Entry 6M0S (electron microscopy, 3.60 A resolution); this record covers chains A and O of the 15 polymer chains in the assembly.

# Chain A
Molecule: V-type proton ATPase subunit a, vacuolar isoform
Organism: Saccharomyces cerevisiae (strain ATCC 204508 / S288c)
UniProtKB: P32563 (VPH1_YEAST); residues 3-827 here = UniProt positions 3-827
Amino-acid sequence (825 residues; row label = number of the first residue in the row):
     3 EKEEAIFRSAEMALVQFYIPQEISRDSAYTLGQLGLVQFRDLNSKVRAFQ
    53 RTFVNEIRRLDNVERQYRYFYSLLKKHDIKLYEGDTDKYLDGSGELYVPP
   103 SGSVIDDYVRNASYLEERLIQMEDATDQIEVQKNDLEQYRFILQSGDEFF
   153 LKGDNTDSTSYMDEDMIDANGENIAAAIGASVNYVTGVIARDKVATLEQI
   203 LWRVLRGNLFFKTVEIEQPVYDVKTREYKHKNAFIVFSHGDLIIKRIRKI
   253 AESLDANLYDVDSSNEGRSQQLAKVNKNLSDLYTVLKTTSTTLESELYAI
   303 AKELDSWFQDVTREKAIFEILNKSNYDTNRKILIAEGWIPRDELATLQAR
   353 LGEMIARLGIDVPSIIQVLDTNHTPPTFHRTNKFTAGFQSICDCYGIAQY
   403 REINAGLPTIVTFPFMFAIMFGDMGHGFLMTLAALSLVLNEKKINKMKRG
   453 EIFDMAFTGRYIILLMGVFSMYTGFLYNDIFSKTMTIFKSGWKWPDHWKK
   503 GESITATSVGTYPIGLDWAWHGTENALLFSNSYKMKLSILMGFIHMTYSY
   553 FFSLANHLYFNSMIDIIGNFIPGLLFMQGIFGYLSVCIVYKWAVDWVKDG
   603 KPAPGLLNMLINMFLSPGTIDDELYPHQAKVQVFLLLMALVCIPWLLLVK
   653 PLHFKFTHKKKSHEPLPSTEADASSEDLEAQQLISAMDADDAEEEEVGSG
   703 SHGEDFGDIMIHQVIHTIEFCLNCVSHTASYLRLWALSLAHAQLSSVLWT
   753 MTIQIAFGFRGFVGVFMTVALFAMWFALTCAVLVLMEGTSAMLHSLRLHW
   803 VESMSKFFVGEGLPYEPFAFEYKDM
Unresolved in the structure: 154-183, 225-229, 660-705

# Chain O
Molecule: Uncharacterized protein YPR170W-B
Organism: Saccharomyces cerevisiae (strain ATCC 204508 / S288c)
UniProtKB: P0C5R9 (YP17B_YEAST); residues 7-75 here = UniProt positions 7-75
Amino-acid sequence (69 residues; row label = number of the first residue in the row):
     7 TGKAWCCTVLSAFGVVILSVIAHLFNTNHESFVGSINDPEDGPAVAHTVY
    57 LAALVYLVFFVFCGFQVYL

# Interface between chain A and chain O
Pairs across the interface (20; chain A residue first):
  Leu431(A) - Phe19(O)  hydrophobic
  Leu434(A) - Phe19(O)  hydrophobic
  Lys485(A) - Phe38(O)
  Thr488(A) - His35(O)  hydrogen bond
  Lys502(A) - Ile42(O)
  Trp520(A) - Glu36(O)
  Gln756(A) - Asp44(O)  hydrogen bond
  Gln756(A) - Pro45(O)
  Phe759(A) - Ile27(O)  hydrophobic
  Phe759(A) - Phe31(O)  hydrophobic
  Phe759(A) - Pro45(O)
  Arg762(A) - Asp47(O)  salt bridge
  Arg762(A) - Ala50(O)
  Val767(A) - Thr54(O)
  Val771(A) - Ala58(O)  hydrophobic
  Val771(A) - Tyr62(O)  hydrogen bond (backbone-side chain)
  Phe774(A) - Gly20(O)
  Phe774(A) - Ile23(O)  hydrophobic
  Phe774(A) - Tyr62(O)
  Phe778(A) - Leu16(O)  hydrophobic
Other interface residues (no listed pair), chain A (18 interface residues in all): Trp751, Gly766, Thr770, Ala775, Trp777
Other interface residues (no listed pair), chain O (21 interface residues in all): Leu24, Ser37, Val51, Leu57

# Summary
18 residues of chain A face 21 of chain O across their interface, with 3 hydrogen bonds and 1 salt bridge.
Among the polar pairs are Arg762(A)-Asp47(O), Thr488(A)-His35(O) and Gln756(A)-Asp44(O).
Here chain A is V-type proton ATPase subunit a, vacuolar isoform and chain O is Uncharacterized protein
YPR170W-B, both from Saccharomyces cerevisiae (strain ATCC 204508 / S288c). Entry 6M0S (3.6A Yeast Vo state3
prime) was determined by electron microscopy (same publication as 6M0R).
